PDB entry 8DF0 | X-ray diffraction, 2.10 A resolution | chain A

# Chain A
Protein: Abp1D Receptor Binding Domain
Organism: Acinetobacter baumannii
UniProtKB: A0A219C937 (A0A219C937_ACIBA); residues 1-168 here correspond to UniProt positions 24-191 (UniProt number = residue number + 23)
Sequence (174 residues; row label = number of the first residue in the row):
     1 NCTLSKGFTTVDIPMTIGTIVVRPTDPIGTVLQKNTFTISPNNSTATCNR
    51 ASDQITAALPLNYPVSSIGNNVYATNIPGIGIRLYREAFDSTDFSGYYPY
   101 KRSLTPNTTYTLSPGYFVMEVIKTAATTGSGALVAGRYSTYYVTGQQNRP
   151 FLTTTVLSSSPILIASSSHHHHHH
Unresolved in the structure: 168-174
Construct notes: expression tag (169-174)
Disulfide bonds: Cys2-Cys48
From the paper describing this entry:
  - mutagenesis - R86E: abolished binding to BSM
  - mutagenesis - R86E: decreased binding to each of the tested glycoproteins

# In short
The paper reports that R86E abolishes binding to BSM; R86E reduces binding to each of the tested
glycoproteins.
Chain A is Abp1D Receptor Binding Domain (Acinetobacter baumannii); the structure, Abp1D receptor binding
domain, was determined by X-ray diffraction, deposited together with 8DEZ and 8DKA.
